7XSX - chains T and c of the 35 polymer chains in the assembly; structure by electron microscopy, 3.80 A resolution.

[Chain T]
Molecule: 198-nt DNA strand
Sequence (198 nucleotides; numbered -72 to 125; the number before each row is that of its first residue; numbers below 1 keep their minus sign (DA-72 is residue -72)):
   -72 ATCAGAATCC CGGTGCCGAG GCCGCTCAAT TGGTCGTAGA CAGCTCTAGC ACCGCTTAAA
   -12 CGCACGTACG CGCTGTCCCC CGCGTTTTAA CCTTTTTGGG GAAAACACCC AAGACACCAG
    48 GCACGAGACA GAAAAAAACA ACGAAAACGG CCACCACCCA AACACACCAA ACACAAGAGC
   108 TAATTGACTG ACGTAAGC
Not modelled in the structure: -72 to -55, 54-125

[Chain c]
Molecule: Histone H2A type 1-B/E
From: Homo sapiens
UniProtKB: P04908 (H2A1B_HUMAN); residues 0-129 here correspond to UniProt positions 1-130 (UniProt number = residue number + 1)
Chain sequence (133 residues; each row starts with the number of its first residue; numbers below 1 keep their minus sign (Gly-3 is residue -3)):
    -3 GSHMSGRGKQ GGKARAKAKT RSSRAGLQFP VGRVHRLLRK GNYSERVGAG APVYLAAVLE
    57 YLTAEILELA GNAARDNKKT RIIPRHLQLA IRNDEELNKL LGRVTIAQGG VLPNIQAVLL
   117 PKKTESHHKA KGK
Not modelled in the structure: -3 to 15, 119-129
Construct notes: expression tag (-3 to -1)
Swiss-Prot annotation at these positions:
  - modified residue: Ser1 (N-acetylserine), Arg3 (Citrulline), Lys5 (N6-(2-hydroxyisobutyryl)lysine), Lys9 (N6-(2-hydroxyisobutyryl)lysine), Lys13 (N6-(beta-hydroxybutyryl)lysine), Lys36 (N6-(2-hydroxyisobutyryl)lysine), Lys74 (N6-(2-hydroxyisobutyryl)lysine), Lys75 (N6-(2-hydroxyisobutyryl)lysine), Lys95 (N6-(2-hydroxyisobutyryl)lysine), Gln104 (N5-methylglutamine), Lys118 (N6-(2-hydroxyisobutyryl)lysine), Lys119 (N6-crotonyllysine), Thr120 (Phosphothreonine), Lys125 (N6-crotonyllysine)
  - cross-link (Glycyl lysine isopeptide (Lys-Gly)): Lys13 (interchain with G-Cter in ubiquitin), Lys15 (interchain with G-Cter in ubiquitin), Lys119 (interchain with G-Cter in ubiquitin)

[How chain T and chain c interact]
Pairs across the interface (9; chain T residue first):
  DA-44(T) - Gly28(c)  sugar contact
  DA-44(T) - Arg32(c)  salt bridge to the phosphate
  DT-43(T) - Thr16(c)  phosphate contact
  DT-43(T) - Arg17(c)  salt bridge to the phosphate
  DT-43(T) - Ser18(c)  phosphate contact
  DT-43(T) - Gly28(c)  phosphate contact
  DT-42(T) - Arg20(c)  salt bridge to the phosphate
  DA-35(T) - Glu41(c)  sugar contact
  DA-35(T) - Arg42(c)  sugar contact
Interface residues without a listed pair, chain c (9 interface residues in all): Arg29

[In short]
The interface between chain T and chain c involves 4 residues on one side and 9 on the other, with 3 salt
bridges. Polar contacts include DA-44(T)-Arg32(c), DT-43(T)-Arg17(c) and DT-42(T)-Arg20(c).
Here chain T is a 198-nt DNA strand and chain c is Histone H2A type 1-B/E (Homo sapiens). Entry 7XSX (RNA
polymerase II elongation complex transcribing a nucleosome (EC49)) was determined by electron microscopy,
deposited together with 7XN7, 7XSE, 7XSZ, 7XT7, 7XTD and 7XTI.
